PDB entry 8RN5 | electron microscopy, 2.88 A resolution | chains A and C of the 5 polymer chains in the assembly

[Chain A]
Protein: Polymerase acidic protein
From: Influenza B virus (B/Memphis/13/2003)
Notes: EC 3.1.-.-
Reference sequence: Q5V8Z9 (Q5V8Z9_9INFB); residue numbers follow UniProt; this construct covers 1-726
Sequence (726 residues; row label = number of the first residue in the row):
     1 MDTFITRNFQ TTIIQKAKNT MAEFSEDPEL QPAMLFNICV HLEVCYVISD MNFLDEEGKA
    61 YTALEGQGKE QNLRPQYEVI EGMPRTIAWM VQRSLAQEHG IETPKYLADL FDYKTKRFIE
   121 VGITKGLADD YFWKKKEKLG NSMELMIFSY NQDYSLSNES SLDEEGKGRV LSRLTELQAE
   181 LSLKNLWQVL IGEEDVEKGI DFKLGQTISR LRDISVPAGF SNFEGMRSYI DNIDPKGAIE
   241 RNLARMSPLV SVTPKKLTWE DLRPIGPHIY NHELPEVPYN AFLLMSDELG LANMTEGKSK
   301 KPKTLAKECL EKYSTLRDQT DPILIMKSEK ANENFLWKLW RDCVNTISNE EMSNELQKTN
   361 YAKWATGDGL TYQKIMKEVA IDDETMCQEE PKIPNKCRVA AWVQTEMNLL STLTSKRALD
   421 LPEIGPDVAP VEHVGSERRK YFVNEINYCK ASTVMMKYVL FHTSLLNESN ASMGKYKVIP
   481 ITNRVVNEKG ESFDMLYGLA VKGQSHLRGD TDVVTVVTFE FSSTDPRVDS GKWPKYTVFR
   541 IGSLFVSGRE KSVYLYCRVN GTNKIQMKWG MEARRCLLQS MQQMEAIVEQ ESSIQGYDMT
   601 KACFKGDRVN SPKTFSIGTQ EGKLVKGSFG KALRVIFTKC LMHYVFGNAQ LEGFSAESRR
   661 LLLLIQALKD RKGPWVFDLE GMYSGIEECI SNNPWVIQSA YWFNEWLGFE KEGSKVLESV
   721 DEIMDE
Not modelled in the structure: 63-73, 717-726
What the authors report for this chain:
  - mutagenesis - K631A/R634A: decreased catalytic activity

[Chain C]
Protein: Polymerase basic protein 2
From: Influenza B virus (B/Memphis/13/2003)
Reference sequence: Q5V8X3 (Q5V8X3_9INFB); residue numbers follow UniProt; this construct covers 1-770
Sequence (799 residues; numbered 1 to 799; the number before each row is that of its first residue):
     1 MTLAKIELLK QLLRDNEAKT VLKQTTVDQY NIIRKFNTSR IEKNPSLRMK WAMCSNFPLA
    61 LTKGDMANRI PLEYKGIQLK TNAEDIGTKG QMCSIAAVTW WNTYGPIGDT EGFERVYESF
   121 FLRKMRLDNA TWGRITFGPV ERVRKRVLLN PLTKEMPPDE ASNVIMEILF PKEAGIPRES
   181 TWIHRELIKE KREKLKGTMI TPIVLAYMLE RELVARRRFL PVAGATSAEF IEMLHCLQGE
   241 NWRQIYHPGG NKLTESRSQS MIVACRKIIR RSIVASNPLE LAVEIANKTV IDTEPLKSCL
   301 AAIDGGDVAC DIIRAALGLK IRQRQRFGRL ELKRISGRGF KNDEEILIGN GTIQKIGIWD
   361 GEEEFHVRCG ECRGILKKSK MKLEKLLINS AKKEDMRDLI ILCMVFSQDT RMFQGVRGEI
   421 NFLNRAGQLL SPMYQLQRYF LNRSNDLFDQ WGYEESPKAS ELHGINESMN ASDYTLKGVV
   481 VTRNVIDDFS STETEKVSIT KNLSLIKRTG EVIMGANDVS ELESQAQLMI TYDTPKMWEM
   541 GTTKELVQNT YQWVLKNLVT LKAQFLLGKE DMFQWDAFEA FESIIPQKMA GQYSGFARAV
   601 LKQMRDQEVM KTDQFIKLLP FCFSPPKLRS NGEPYQFLKL VLKGGGENFI EVRKGSPLFS
   661 YNPQTEVLTI CGRMMSLKGK IEDEERNRSM GNAVLAGFLV SGKYDPDLGD FKTIEELEKL
   721 KPGEKANILL YQGKPVKVVK RKRYSALSND ISQGIKRQRM TVESMGWALS GWSHPQFEKG
   781 GGSGGGSGGS AWSHPQFEK
Not modelled in the structure: 250-255, 534-689, 767-799
Construct notes: expression tag (771-799)

[How chain A and chain C interact]
Pairs across the interface - 88 pairs, chain A then chain C:
  T6(A) - K297(C)
  T6(A) - G318(C)
  R7(A) - P157(C)
  R7(A) - D159(C)  salt bridge
  R7(A) - E179(C)
  N8(A) - R178(C)  hydrogen bond
  Q10(A) - S748(C)
  T11(A) - K297(C)
  T11(A) - L317(C)
  I13(A) - I751(C)  hydrophobic
  E29(A) - K496(C)  salt bridge
  E43(A) - I751(C)
  Y46(A) - D750(C)
  Y46(A) - I751(C)  hydrophobic
  Y46(A) - G754(C)
  Y46(A) - I755(C)
  S49(A) - R757(C)  hydrogen bond (backbone-side chain)
  D50(A) - D750(C)
  M51(A) - R743(C)
  M51(A) - R757(C)
  N52(A) - R757(C)
  F53(A) - R757(C)
  T62(A) - R743(C)
  P75(A) - R757(C)
  E78(A) - T761(C)  hydrogen bond
  V79(A) - Q758(C)  hydrogen bond (backbone-side chain)
  I80(A) - Q758(C)
  E81(A) - Q758(C)
  M83(A) - Q758(C)
  M83(A) - V762(C)  hydrophobic
  I87(A) - V762(C)  hydrophobic
  M90(A) - M765(C)
  V91(A) - M765(C)  hydrophobic
  S94(A) - M765(C)
  N151(A) - K703(C)  hydrogen bond
  Q152(A) - V700(C)
  Q152(A) - G702(C)
  Q152(A) - K703(C)
  Q152(A) - K734(C)
  Q152(A) - V736(C)
  E164(A) - S701(C)
  E164(A) - V739(C)
  E165(A) - L699(C)
  G168(A) - L699(C)
  G168(A) - V700(C)
  G168(A) - S701(C)  hydrogen bond (backbone-side chain)
  R169(A) - L699(C)
  R169(A) - L747(C)
  L171(A) - V700(C)
  L171(A) - S701(C)
  L171(A) - G702(C)
  S172(A) - I176(C)
  S172(A) - L699(C)
  S172(A) - V700(C)  hydrogen bond (side chain-backbone)
  R173(A) - L747(C)
  T175(A) - I176(C)
  T175(A) - L730(C)
  E176(A) - I176(C)
  E176(A) - R178(C)  salt bridge
  Q178(A) - K734(C)  hydrogen bond
  A179(A) - Y731(C)  hydrophobic
  E180(A) - R178(C)  salt bridge
  S182(A) - D28(C)  hydrogen bond
  L183(A) - D159(C)
  K184(A) - D159(C)  salt bridge
  Q188(A) - Q29(C)  hydrogen bond
  V428(A) - W132(C)
  A429(A) - W132(C)  hydrophobic
  A429(A) - Q244(C)
  P430(A) - G133(C)
  P430(A) - I135(C)
  P430(A) - Q244(C)
  V431(A) - I135(C)
  V431(A) - W242(C)  hydrophobic
  V431(A) - Q244(C)
  V434(A) - I135(C)  hydrophobic
  L466(A) - L47(C)  hydrophobic
  N470(A) - W51(C)
  D510(A) - K43(C)  salt bridge
  K568(A) - N44(C)
  K568(A) - L47(C)
  E589(A) - E240(C)
  S592(A) - F137(C)
  S593(A) - F137(C)
  S593(A) - P139(C)
  S593(A) - N241(C)  hydrogen bond
  G596(A) - F137(C)
  D598(A) - F137(C)
Also at the interface, not in a pair above, chain A (69 interface residues in all): T12, K16, V47, Y77, D153, Y154, K167, R438, N467, K564, Q590, Y597
Also at the interface, not in a pair above, chain C (58 interface residues in all): S46, G138, P177, C236, V283, N287, A316, L319, K737, S745, R759, M760

[Summary]
69 residues of chain A face 58 of chain C across their interface; the contacts include 11 hydrogen bonds and 6
salt bridges. Among the polar pairs are R7(A)-D159(C), E29(A)-K496(C) and E176(A)-R178(C). From the paper:
K631A/R634A of chain A reduce catalytic activity.
Chain A is Polymerase acidic protein and chain C is Polymerase basic protein 2, both from Influenza B virus
(B/Memphis/13/2003); the structure, Pseudo-symmetrical influenza B polymerase apo-dimer, ENDO(R) moiety (from
"Influenza B polymerase pseudo-symmetrical dimer" | Local refinement), was determined by electron microscopy
(same publication as 8RN1, 8RN2, 8RN3, 8RN4, 8RN6, 8RN7 and 5 further entries).
